Entry 1G9Y (X-ray diffraction, 2.05 A resolution); this record covers chains D and B of the 4 polymer chains in the assembly.

# Chain D
Molecule: 24-nt DNA strand
Sequence (24 nucleotides; row label = number of the first residue in the row):
   501 GCAAAACGTC GTGAGACAGT TTCG
Metal / ion sites: Ca2+ site 1: DA514, DG515 (shared with 1 residue of chain A; Asp220(B) of chain B; 2 residues of chain C); Ca2+ site 2: DA514 (shared with 1 residue of chain A; Gly219(B) of chain B; 1 residue of chain C); Ca2+ site 3: DG515 (shared with 1 residue of chain A; Asp220(B) of chain B; 1 residue of chain C)

# Chain B
Protein: DNA endonuclease I-crei
From: Chlamydomonas reinhardtii
Notes: EC 3.1.-.-
UniProtKB: P05725 (DNE1_CHLRE); residues 202-353 here correspond to UniProt positions 2-153 (UniProt number = residue number - 200)
Amino-acid sequence (152 residues; each row starts with the number of its first residue):
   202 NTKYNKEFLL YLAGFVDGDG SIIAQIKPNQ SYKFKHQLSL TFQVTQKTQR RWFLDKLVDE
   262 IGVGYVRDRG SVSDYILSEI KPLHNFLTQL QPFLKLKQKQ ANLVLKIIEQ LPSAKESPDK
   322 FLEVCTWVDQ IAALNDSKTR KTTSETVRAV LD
Metal / ion sites: Ca2+ site 1: Gly219 (shared with 1 residue of chain A; 1 residue of chain C; DA514(D) of chain D); Ca2+ site 2: Asp220 (shared with 1 residue of chain A; 2 residues of chain C; DA514(D), DG515(D) of chain D)
Curated features (UniProtKB/Swiss-Prot):
  - region (Interaction with DNA): Gln226 to Gln238, Gln244 to Gln247, Arg268 to Arg270, Ser338 to Thr343
  - binding site (Mg(2+)): Gly219, Asp220

# Interface between chain D and chain B
Residue-residue contacts (26; chain D residue first):
  DG501(D) with Ser232(B), sugar contact
  DC502(D) with Ser232(B), hydrogen bond to the base; Tyr233(B), phosphate contact; Lys234(B), hydrogen bond to the phosphate; Lys316(B), hydrogen bond to the phosphate
  DA503(D) with Tyr233(B), hydrogen bond to the base; Gln238(B), hydrogen bond to the base; Leu312(B), phosphate contact; Lys316(B), salt bridge to the phosphate
  DA504(D) with Tyr233(B), base contact; Gln238(B), hydrogen bond to the base; Ser279(B), phosphate contact; Glu280(B), phosphate contact; Ile281(B), hydrogen bond to the phosphate
  DA505(D) with Tyr266(B), phosphate contact; Ser279(B), phosphate contact
  DC507(D) with Arg268(B), base contact
  DG508(D) with Arg268(B), hydrogen bond to the base
  DT509(D) with Arg268(B), base contact; Arg270(B), hydrogen bond to the base
  DC510(D) with Thr340(B), sugar contact
  DG511(D) with Lys339(B), sugar contact
  DT512(D) with Lys339(B), hydrogen bond to the phosphate
  DG513(D) with Asp337(B), phosphate contact; Lys339(B), salt bridge to the phosphate
  DG515(D) with Asp220(B), phosphate contact
Other interface residues (no listed pair), chain D (14 interface residues in all): DA506
Other interface residues (no listed pair), chain B (17 interface residues in all): Lys228

# In short
14 residues of chain D and 17 residues of chain B are in contact, with 10 hydrogen bonds and 2 salt bridges.
Polar contacts include DC502(D)-Ser232(B), DA503(D)-Tyr233(B) and DA503(D)-Gln238(B). From UniProt:
Mg2+-binding residues Gly219(B) and Asp220(B) on chain B.
Here chain D is a 24-nt DNA strand and chain B is DNA endonuclease I-crei (Chlamydomonas reinhardtii). Entry
1G9Y (Homing endonuclease I-crei / DNA substrate complex with calcium) was determined by X-ray diffraction,
deposited together with 1G9Z.
